Entry 5N7X (X-ray diffraction, 1.12 A resolution); this record covers chains A and L of the 4 polymer chains in the assembly.

[Chain A]
Name: Streptavidin
From: Streptomyces avidinii
Reference sequence: P22629 (SAV_STRAV); residues -23 to 159 here correspond to UniProt positions 1-183 (UniProt number = residue number + 24)
Sequence (183 residues; row label = number of the first residue in the row; numbers below 1 keep their minus sign (Met-23 is residue -23)):
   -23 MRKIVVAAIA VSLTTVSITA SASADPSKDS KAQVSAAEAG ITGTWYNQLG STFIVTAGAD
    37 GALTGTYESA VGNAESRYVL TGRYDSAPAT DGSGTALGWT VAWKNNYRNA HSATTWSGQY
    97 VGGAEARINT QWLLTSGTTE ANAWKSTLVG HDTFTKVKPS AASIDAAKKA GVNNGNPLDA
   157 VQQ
Unresolved in the structure: -23 to 13, 136-159
Swiss-Prot annotation at these positions:
  - motif: Arg59 to Asp61 (Cell attachment site)
  - binding site (biotin): Tyr43, Tyr54, Trp92, Trp108, Trp120
What the authors report for this chain:
  - conformationally variable residues (loop rearrangement): Thr42 to Ser52

[Chain L]
Name: GLU-TRP-VAL-HIS-PRO-GLN-PHE-GLU-GLN-LYS-ALA-LYS Peptide
Sequence (12 residues; each row starts with the number of its first residue):
     1 EWVHPQFEQK AK
Unresolved in the structure: 12

[Interface between chain A and chain L]
Residue-residue contacts - 6 pairs, chain A then chain L:
  Asn118(A) - Glu1(L)  hydrogen bond
  Trp120(A) - Trp2(L)
  Trp120(A) - Val3(L)
  Trp120(A) - His4(L)
  Trp120(A) - Phe7(L)  hydrophobic
  Lys121(A) - Glu1(L)  salt bridge
Other interface residues (no listed pair), chain A (4 interface residues in all): Ala117

[Overview]
Chain A and chain L form an interface of 4 and 5 residues respectively; the contacts include 1 hydrogen bond
and 1 salt bridge. Polar contacts include Lys121(A)-Glu1(L) and Asn118(A)-Glu1(L). From UniProt: 5
biotin-binding residues on chain A. From the paper: conformational variability at Thr42(A).
Chain A is Streptavidin (Streptomyces avidinii) and chain L is GLU-TRP-VAL-HIS-PRO-GLN-PHE-GLU-GLN-LYS-ALA-LYS
Peptide; the structure, Crystal structure of streptavidin with peptide ewvhpqfeqkak, was determined by X-ray
diffraction (same publication as 5N89, 5N8B, 5N8E and 5N99).
